PDB entry 9IVQ | electron microscopy, 2.66 A resolution | chains A and B of the 24 polymer chains in the assembly

# Chain A (and B)
Name: Ras GTPase-activating protein-binding protein 1
From: Homo sapiens
Notes: EC 3.6.4.12, 3.6.4.13; chain B of this document is another copy of the same molecule, construct and numbering; everything in this record applies to it too
Reference sequence: Q13283 (G3BP1_HUMAN); residue numbers follow UniProt; this construct covers 1-138
Sequence (141 residues; row label = number of the first residue in the row; numbers below 1 keep their minus sign (Gly-2 is residue -2)):
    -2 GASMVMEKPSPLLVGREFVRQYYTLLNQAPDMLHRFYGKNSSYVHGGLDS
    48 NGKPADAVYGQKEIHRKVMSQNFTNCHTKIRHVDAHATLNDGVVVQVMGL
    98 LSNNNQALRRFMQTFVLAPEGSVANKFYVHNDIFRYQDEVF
Unresolved in the structure: -2 to 4
Differences from the reference sequence: expression tag (-2 to 0)
UniProt features mapped onto this chain:
  - cross-link (Glycyl lysine isopeptide (Lys-Gly)): Lys36 (interchain with G-Cter in ubiquitin), Lys50 (interchain with G-Cter in ubiquitin), Lys59 (interchain with G-Cter in ubiquitin), Lys64 (interchain with G-Cter in ubiquitin), Lys76 (interchain with G-Cter in ubiquitin), Lys123 (interchain with G-Cter in ubiquitin)
  - natural variant: Arg78 (R78C: Found in a patient with a neurodevelopmental disorder; uncertain significance), Arg132 (R132I: Found in a patient with a neurodevelopmental disorder; uncertain significance)
  - mutagenesis: Phe15 (F15W: Decreased interaction with USP10), Phe33 (F33W: Abolished interaction with CAPRIN1 and ability to undergo liquid-liquid phase separation. Abolished interaction with USP10), Lys36 (K36R: In 10KR; abolished ubiquitination in response to heat shock, leading to decreased stress granule disassembly when associated with R-50, R-59, R-64, R-76, R-123, R-353, R-357, R-376 and R-393 ...), Lys50 (K50R: In 10KR; abolished ubiquitination in response to heat shock, leading to decreased stress granule disassembly when associated with R-36, R-59, R-64, R-76, R-123, R-353, R-357, R-376 and R-393 ...), Lys59 (K59R: In 10KR; abolished ubiquitination in response to heat shock, leading to decreased stress granule disassembly when associated with R-36, R-50, R-64, R-76, R-123, R-353, R-357, R-376 and R-393 ...), Lys64 (K64R: In 10KR; abolished ubiquitination in response to heat shock, leading to decreased stress granule disassembly when associated with R-36, R-50, R-59, R-76, R-123, R-353, R-357, R-376 and R-393 ...), Lys76 (K76R: In 10KR; abolished ubiquitination in response to heat shock, leading to decreased stress granule disassembly when associated with R-36, R-50, R-59, R-64, R-123, R-353, R-357, R-376 and R-393 ...), Lys123 (K123R: In 10KR; abolished ubiquitination in response to heat shock, leading to decreased stress granule disassembly when associated with R-36, R-50, R-59, R-64, R-76, R-353, R-357, R-376 and R-393 ...), Phe124 (F124W: Does not affect interaction with USP10)
From the paper describing this entry:
  - self-association interface (contacts with another copy of this molecule); pairs are residue here / residue on that copy: Arg13-Asp28 (salt bridge), Asn24-Arg78 (hydrogen bond), Asn69-Arg13 (hydrogen bond), Asn72-Arg78 (hydrogen bond), Thr75-Asn101 (hydrogen bond), Arg78-Asn69 (hydrogen bond), Asn101-Val80 (hydrogen bond)

# How chain A and chain B interact
Contacting residue pairs (75):
  Val41(A) - Asp81(B)
  Val41(A) - His83(B)
  Pro51(A) - His79(B)
  Ala54(A) - His83(B)
  Arg78(A) - Val137(B)  hydrogen bond (side chain-backbone)
  Arg78(A) - Phe138(B)
  His79(A) - Pro51(B)
  His79(A) - Arg132(B)  hydrogen bond
  Asp81(A) - Ile130(B)
  Asp81(A) - Arg132(B)  salt bridge
  His83(A) - Ser39(B)
  His83(A) - Val41(B)
  His83(A) - Ala54(B)
  His83(A) - Asn128(B)
  His83(A) - Ile130(B)
  Ala84(A) - His127(B)
  Ala84(A) - Asn128(B)  hydrogen bond (backbone-side chain)
  Thr85(A) - Val113(B)
  Thr85(A) - His127(B)
  Thr85(A) - Asn128(B)  hydrogen bond
  Leu86(A) - Leu86(B)
  Leu86(A) - Asn87(B)
  Leu86(A) - Val113(B)  hydrophobic
  Leu86(A) - Ala115(B)  hydrophobic
  Leu86(A) - His127(B)
  Asn87(A) - Leu86(B)
  Asn87(A) - Asn87(B)  hydrogen bond
  Val91(A) - Thr111(B)
  Val91(A) - Val113(B)  hydrophobic
  Gln93(A) - Met109(B)  hydrogen bond (side chain-backbone)
  Gln93(A) - Gln110(B)
  Gln93(A) - Thr111(B)  hydrogen bond
  Gln93(A) - Ile130(B)
  Met95(A) - Met109(B)  hydrophobic
  Met95(A) - Arg132(B)
  Met95(A) - Val137(B)  hydrophobic
  Met95(A) - Phe138(B)  hydrophobic
  Gly96(A) - Phe138(B)
  Leu97(A) - Phe138(B)  hydrophobic
  Arg107(A) - Gln134(B)  hydrogen bond
  Arg107(A) - Phe138(B)
  Phe108(A) - Met109(B)
  Met109(A) - Gln93(B)
  Met109(A) - Met109(B)  hydrophobic
  Met109(A) - Thr111(B)
  Thr111(A) - Val91(B)
  Thr111(A) - Gln93(B)  hydrogen bond
  Thr111(A) - Thr111(B)  hydrogen bond
  Val113(A) - Thr85(B)
  Val113(A) - Val91(B)  hydrophobic
  Ala115(A) - Leu86(B)  hydrophobic
  His127(A) - Thr85(B)
  Asn128(A) - His83(B)
  Asn128(A) - Ala84(B)  hydrogen bond (side chain-backbone)
  Asn128(A) - Thr85(B)
  Asn128(A) - Val91(B)
  Ile130(A) - His83(B)
  Ile130(A) - Val91(B)  hydrophobic
  Ile130(A) - Gln93(B)  hydrogen bond (backbone-side chain)
  Arg132(A) - His79(B)  hydrogen bond
  Arg132(A) - Asp81(B)  salt bridge
  Arg132(A) - Gln93(B)
  Arg132(A) - Met95(B)
  Tyr133(A) - Met95(B)
  Gln134(A) - Met95(B)
  Gln134(A) - Met109(B)
  Gln134(A) - Gln134(B)  hydrogen bond
  Gln134(A) - Phe138(B)
  Val137(A) - Arg78(B)
  Val137(A) - His79(B)
  Val137(A) - Met95(B)  hydrophobic
  Phe138(A) - Arg78(B)
  Phe138(A) - Gly96(B)
  Phe138(A) - Leu97(B)  hydrophobic
  Phe138(A) - Arg107(B)
Other interface residues (no listed pair), chain A (35 interface residues in all): Tyr56, Gly89, Gln110, Pro116, Phe131
Other interface residues (no listed pair), chain B (32 interface residues in all): Tyr56, Val94

# In short
35 residues of chain A and 32 residues of chain B are in contact, with 14 hydrogen bonds and 2 salt bridges.
Polar contacts include Asp81(A)-Arg132(B), Arg78(A)-Val137(B) and His79(A)-Arg132(B). Curated annotation
(UniProt) lists 9 mutagenesis sites on chain A. From the paper: a self-association interface involving
Arg13(A), Asn24(A) and Asn69(A) among others.
Both chains are Ras GTPase-activating protein-binding protein 1 (Homo sapiens). Entry 9IVQ (Cryo-EM structure
of the CHIKV nsP3 peptide in complex with the NTF2L domain of G3BP1 (Conformation ...) was determined by
electron microscopy together with 9IVR, 9IVS and 9J5S from the same study.
